PDB entry 9ICL | X-ray diffraction, 2.80 A resolution | chains T and A of the 3 polymer chains in the assembly

== Chain T ==
Molecule: 7-nt DNA strand
Sequence (7 nucleotides; row label = number of the first residue in the row):
     2 CATCTGT

== Chain A ==
Name: Protein (DNA polymerase beta (e.c.2.7.7.7))
Source organism: Homo sapiens
Reference sequence: P06746 (DPOB_HUMAN); residues 2-335 here correspond to UniProt positions 1-334 (UniProt number = residue number - 1)
Amino-acid sequence (335 residues; each row starts with the number of its first residue):
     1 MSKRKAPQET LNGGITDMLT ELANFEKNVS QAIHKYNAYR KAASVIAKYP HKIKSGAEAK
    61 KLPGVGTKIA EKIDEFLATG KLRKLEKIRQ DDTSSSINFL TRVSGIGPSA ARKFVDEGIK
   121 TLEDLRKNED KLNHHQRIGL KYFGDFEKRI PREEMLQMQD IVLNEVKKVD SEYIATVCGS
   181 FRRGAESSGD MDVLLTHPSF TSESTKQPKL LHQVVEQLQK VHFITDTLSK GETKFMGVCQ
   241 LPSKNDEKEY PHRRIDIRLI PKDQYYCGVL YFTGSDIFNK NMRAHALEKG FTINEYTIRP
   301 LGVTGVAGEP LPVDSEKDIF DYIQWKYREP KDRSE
Not modelled in the structure: 1-8
Metal / ion sites: Na+ site 1: Lys-60, Leu-62; Na+ site 2: Thr-101, Val-103, Ile-106 (shared with 1 residue of chain P); Mn2+ site 1 near Asp-190 (its only coordinating residue here)
Swiss-Prot annotation at these positions:
  - binding site (K(+)): Lys-61
  - binding site (Na(+)): Lys-61

== Interface between chain T and chain A ==
Pairs across the interface (11):
  DC2(T) with Tyr-296(A), sugar contact
  DA3(T) with Thr-233(A), phosphate contact; Lys-234(A), phosphate contact
  DT4(T) with Ser-229(A), phosphate contact; Lys-230(A), phosphate contact; Gly-231(A), phosphate contact; Glu-232(A), hydrogen bond to the phosphate; Thr-233(A), hydrogen bond to the phosphate; Lys-234(A), hydrogen bond to the phosphate
  DC5(T) with Ser-229(A), sugar contact; Lys-230(A), hydrogen bond to the phosphate
Interface residues without a listed pair, chain T (5 interface residues in all): DT6
Interface residues without a listed pair, chain A (8 interface residues in all): Asn-133

== Summary ==
The interface between chain T and chain A involves 5 residues on one side and 8 on the other; the contacts
include 4 hydrogen bonds. Polar contacts include DT4(T)/Glu-232(A), DT4(T)/Thr-233(A) and DT4(T)/Lys-234(A).
Chain T is a 7-nt DNA strand and chain A is Protein (DNA polymerase beta (e.c.2.7.7.7)) (Homo sapiens); the
structure, DNA polymerase beta (e.c.2.7.7.7)/DNA complex, soaked in the presence of pyrophosphate and MNCL2,
was determined by X-ray diffraction (same publication as 1ZQA, 1ZQB, 1ZQC, 1ZQD, 1ZQE, 1ZQG and 28 further
entries).
